1EAC - chain A; structure by X-ray diffraction, 2.60 A resolution.

# Chain A
Protein: Dihydrolipoyl-transacetylase
From: Azotobacter vinelandii
Notes: EC 2.3.1.12
UniProt: P10802 (ODP2_AZOVI); residues 395-637 here = UniProt positions 395-637
Amino-acid sequence (243 residues; each row starts with the number of its first residue):
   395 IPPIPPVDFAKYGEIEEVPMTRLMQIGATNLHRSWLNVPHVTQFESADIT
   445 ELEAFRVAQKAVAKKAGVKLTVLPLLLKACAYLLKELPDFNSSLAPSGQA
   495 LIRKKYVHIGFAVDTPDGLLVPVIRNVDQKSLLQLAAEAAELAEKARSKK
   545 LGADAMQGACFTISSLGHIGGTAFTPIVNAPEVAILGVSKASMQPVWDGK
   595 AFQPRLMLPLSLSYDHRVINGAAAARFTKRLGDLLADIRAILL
Construct notes: conflict Lys458 (Glu in P10802)
Small-molecule neighbours: oxidized coenzyme A (CAO): Arg450, Lys463, Thr465, Val466, Leu467, Phe505, Ala506, Ala533, Ala534, Ala537, Arg541, Ile557, Ser558, Ser559, Gly561, His562, Val582, Ser583, Lys584, Ala585, Leu602

# In short
Ligands of chain A: oxidized coenzyme A.
Chain A is Dihydrolipoyl-transacetylase (Azotobacter vinelandii); the structure, Atomic structure of the cubic
core of the pyruvate dehydrogenase multienzyme complex, was determined by X-ray diffraction together with
1EAA, 1EAB, 1EAD, 1EAE and 1EAF from the same study.
